Entry 2ZJV (X-ray diffraction, 2.70 A resolution); this record covers chains A and E of the 5 polymer chains in the assembly.

Chain A (and E):
Protein: Acetylcholine-binding protein
Organism: Lymnaea stagnalis
Notes: chain E of this document is another copy of the same molecule, construct and numbering; everything in this record applies to it too
UniProt: P58154 (ACHP_LYMST); residues -3 to 210 here correspond to UniProt positions 16-229 (UniProt number = residue number + 19)
Amino-acid sequence (214 residues; numbered -3 to 210; the number before each row is that of its first residue; numbers below 1 keep their minus sign (Glu-3 is residue -3)):
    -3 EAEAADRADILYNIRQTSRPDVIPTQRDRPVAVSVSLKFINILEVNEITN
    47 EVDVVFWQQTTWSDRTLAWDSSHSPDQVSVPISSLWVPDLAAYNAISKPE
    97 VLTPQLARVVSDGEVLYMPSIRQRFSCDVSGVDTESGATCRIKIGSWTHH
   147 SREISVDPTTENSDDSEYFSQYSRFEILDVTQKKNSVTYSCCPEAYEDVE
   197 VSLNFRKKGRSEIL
Unresolved in the structure: -3 to -1, 208-210
Sequence notes: engineered mutation Glu-3 (Ala16 in P58154), Ala-2 (Cys17 in P58154), Glu-1 (Leu18 in P58154), Ala0 (Ser19 in P58154), Ala1 (Leu20 in P58154), Asp66 (Asn85 in P58154)
Cystine bridges: Cys123-Cys136, Cys187-Cys188
Ligand contacts:
  - Clothianidin (CT4; 1-[(2-chloro-1,3-thiazol-5-yl)methyl]-3-methyl-2-nitroguanidine), molecule 1: Trp53, Leu102, Ala103, Arg104, Leu112, Tyr113, Met114
  - Clothianidin (CT4), molecule 2: Trp143, Thr144, Tyr185, Ser186, Cys187, Tyr192
What the authors report for this chain:
  - binding site for Clothianidin: Gln55, Leu102, Met114, Trp143, Tyr185

Interface between chain A and chain E:
Residue-residue contacts (48; chain A residue first):
  Arg3(A) with Val18(E); Ile19(E); Thr21(E), hydrogen bond; Glu149(E), salt bridge
  Ala4(A) with Arg15(E); Val18(E)
  Leu7(A) with Asp17(E); Val18(E), hydrophobic
  Arg11(A) with Asp17(E), salt bridge
  Asn37(A) with Ser122(E), hydrogen bond
  Leu39(A) with Glu47(E)
  Trp53(A) with Trp143(E)
  Gln55(A) with Cys187(E)
  Gln73(A) with Glu149(E)
  Ser75(A) with Thr144(E), hydrogen bond; His145(E)
  Pro77(A) with Asp17(E)
  Glu96(A) with Ser93(E); Lys94(E), hydrogen bond (side chain-backbone)
  Val97(A) with Lys94(E), hydrogen bond (backbone-side chain)
  Leu98(A) with Ala91(E); Ile92(E); Ser93(E); Lys94(E)
  Thr99(A) with Trp143(E)
  Pro100(A) with Asp85(E); Leu86(E); Ala87(E); Trp143(E)
  Leu102(A) with Asp85(E); Thr144(E)
  Arg104(A) with Thr144(E), hydrogen bond (side chain-backbone); His146(E), hydrogen bond; Glu149(E), salt bridge
  Met114(A) with Trp143(E), hydrogen bond (backbone-side chain); Cys187(E), hydrophobic
  Arg118(A) with Ile92(E), hydrogen bond (side chain-backbone)
  Glu163(A) with Ser186(E)
  Tyr164(A) with Thr184(E); Tyr185(E); Ser186(E), hydrogen bond (side chain-backbone)
  Ser166(A) with Ser122(E), hydrogen bond
  Tyr168(A) with Asn46(E), hydrogen bond (backbone-side chain); Cys123(E); Asp124(E); Arg137(E), hydrogen bond
  Arg170(A) with Ile44(E); Thr45(E)
Interface residues without a listed pair, chain A (29 interface residues in all): Leu112, Pro115, Ser116, Ser159
Interface residues without a listed pair, chain E (32 interface residues in all): Tyr89, Pro95, Cys188

In short:
29 residues of chain A and 32 residues of chain E are in contact; the contacts include 13 hydrogen bonds and 3
salt bridges. Polar contacts include Arg3(A)-Glu149(E), Arg11(A)-Asp17(E) and Arg104(A)-Glu149(E). Chain A
binds Clothianidin. The paper reports a binding site for Clothianidin at Gln55(A), Leu102(A) and Met114(A)
among others.
Chain A and chain E are both Acetylcholine-binding protein (Lymnaea stagnalis); the structure, Crystal
Structure of Lymnaea stagnalis Acetylcholine Binding Protein (Ls-AChBP) Complexed with Clothianidin, was
determined by X-ray diffraction, deposited together with 2ZJU.
